7KIM - chains C and F of the 11 polymer chains in the assembly; structure by electron microscopy, 3.38 A resolution.

[Chain C]
Molecule: DNA-directed RNA polymerase subunit beta
From: Mycobacterium tuberculosis
Notes: EC 2.7.7.6
UniProtKB: A5U052 (RPOB_MYCTA); residues 7-1178 here correspond to UniProt positions 6-1177 (UniProt number = residue number - 1)
Chain sequence (1172 residues; each row starts with the number of its first residue):
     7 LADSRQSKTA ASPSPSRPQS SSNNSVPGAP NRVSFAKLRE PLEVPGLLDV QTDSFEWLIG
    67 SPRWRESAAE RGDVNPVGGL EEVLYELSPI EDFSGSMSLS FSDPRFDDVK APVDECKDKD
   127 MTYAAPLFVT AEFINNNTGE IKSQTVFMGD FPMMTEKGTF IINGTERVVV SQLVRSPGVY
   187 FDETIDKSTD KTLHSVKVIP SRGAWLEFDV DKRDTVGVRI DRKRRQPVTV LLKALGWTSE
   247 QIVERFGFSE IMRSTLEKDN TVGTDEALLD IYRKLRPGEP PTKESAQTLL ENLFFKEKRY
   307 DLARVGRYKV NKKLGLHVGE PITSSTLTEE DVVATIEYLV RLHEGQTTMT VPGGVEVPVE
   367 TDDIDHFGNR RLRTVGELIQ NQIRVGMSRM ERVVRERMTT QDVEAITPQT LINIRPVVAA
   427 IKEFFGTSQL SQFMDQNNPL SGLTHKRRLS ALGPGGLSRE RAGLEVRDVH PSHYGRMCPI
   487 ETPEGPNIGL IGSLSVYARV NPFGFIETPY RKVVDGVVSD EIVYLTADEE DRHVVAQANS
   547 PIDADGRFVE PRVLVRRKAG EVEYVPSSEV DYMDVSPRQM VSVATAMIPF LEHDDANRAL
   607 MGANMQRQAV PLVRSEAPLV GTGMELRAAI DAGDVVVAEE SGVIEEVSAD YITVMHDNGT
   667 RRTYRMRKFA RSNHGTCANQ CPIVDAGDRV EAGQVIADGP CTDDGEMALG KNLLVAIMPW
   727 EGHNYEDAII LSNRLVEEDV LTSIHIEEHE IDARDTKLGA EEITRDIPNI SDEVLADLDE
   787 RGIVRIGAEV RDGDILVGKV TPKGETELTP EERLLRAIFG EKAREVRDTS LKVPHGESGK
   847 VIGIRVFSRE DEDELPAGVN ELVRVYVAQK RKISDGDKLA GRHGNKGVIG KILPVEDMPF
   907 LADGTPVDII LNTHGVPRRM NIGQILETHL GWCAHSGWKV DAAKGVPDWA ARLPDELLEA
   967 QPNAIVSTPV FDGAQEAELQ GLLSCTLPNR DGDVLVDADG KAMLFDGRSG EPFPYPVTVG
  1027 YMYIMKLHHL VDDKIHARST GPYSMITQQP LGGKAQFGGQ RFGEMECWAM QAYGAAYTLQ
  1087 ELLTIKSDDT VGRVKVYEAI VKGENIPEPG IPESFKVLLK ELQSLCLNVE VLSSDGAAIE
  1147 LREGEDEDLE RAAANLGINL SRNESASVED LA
Unresolved in the structure: 7-29, 1141-1178
Reported in the primary citation:
  - conformationally variable residues (domain motion): Gly284, Glu402

[Chain F]
Molecule: RNA polymerase sigma factor SigA
From: Mycobacterium tuberculosis
UniProtKB: A0A0H3LGM9 (A0A0H3LGM9_MYCTE); residues 1-528 here correspond to UniProt positions 3-530 (UniProt number = residue number + 2)
Chain sequence (528 residues; each row starts with the number of its first residue):
     1 VAATKASTAT DEPVKRTATK SPAASASGAK TGAKRTAAKS ASGSPPAKRA TKPAARSVKP
    61 ASAPQDTTTS TIPKRKTRAA AKSAAAKAPS ARGHATKPRA PKDAQHEAAT DPEDALDSVE
   121 ELDAEPDLDV EPGEDLDLDA ADLNLDDLED DVAPDADDDL DSGDDEDHED LEAEAAVAPG
   181 QTADDDEEIA EPTEKDKASG DFVWDEDESE ALRQARKDAE LTASADSVRA YLKQIGKVAL
   241 LNAEEEVELA KRIEAGLYAT QLMTELSERG EKLPAAQRRD MMWICRDGDR AKNHLLEANL
   301 RLVVSLAKRY TGRGMAFLDL IQEGNLGLIR AVEKFDYTKG YKFSTYATWW IRQAITRAMA
   361 DQARTIRIPV HMVEVINKLG RIQRELLQDL GREPTPEELA KEMDITPEKV LEIQQYAREP
   421 ISLDQTIGDE GDSQLGDFIE DSEAVVAVDA VSFTLLQDQL QSVLDTLSER EAGVVRLRFG
   481 LTDGQPRTLD EIGQVYGVTR ERIRQIESKT MSKLRHPSRS QVLRDYLD
Unresolved in the structure: 1-205, 528

[Chain C / chain F interface]
Pairs across the interface (33; chain C residue first):
  Asp217(C) - Asp207(F)
  Arg219(C) - Asp207(F)  salt bridge
  Arg230(C) - Glu208(F)
  Arg230(C) - Leu212(F)
  Arg230(C) - Arg213(F)
  Arg231(C) - Glu208(F)  hydrogen bond (backbone-side chain)
  Pro816(C) - Phe479(F)
  Glu817(C) - Leu481(F)
  Glu818(C) - Leu527(F)
  Leu820(C) - Leu460(F)  hydrophobic
  Leu820(C) - Phe479(F)  hydrophobic
  Leu820(C) - Leu481(F)  hydrophobic
  Leu821(C) - Leu527(F)  hydrophobic
  Ala823(C) - Met511(F)
  Ile824(C) - Met511(F)
  Ile824(C) - Arg515(F)
  Phe825(C) - Ser520(F)
  Phe825(C) - Leu523(F)
  Phe825(C) - Arg524(F)
  Glu827(C) - Leu527(F)
  Tyr1049(C) - Ile439(F)
  Tyr1049(C) - Glu440(F)
  Tyr1049(C) - Asp441(F)  hydrogen bond (backbone-backbone)
  Ser1050(C) - Ile439(F)
  Met1051(C) - Ile439(F)  hydrogen bond (backbone-backbone)
  Met1051(C) - Glu440(F)
  Met1051(C) - Asp441(F)
  Ile1052(C) - Gly436(F)
  Ile1052(C) - Asp437(F)
  Val1100(C) - Ala447(F)  hydrophobic
  Tyr1103(C) - Ala447(F)
  Glu1104(C) - Val451(F)
  Lys1108(C) - Leu455(F)
Other interface residues (no listed pair), chain C (29 interface residues in all): Lys229, Asn775, Thr815, Arg819, Arg822, Pro1048, Leu1057, Val1107
Other interface residues (no listed pair), chain F (28 interface residues in all): Glu206, Ser209, Phe453, Thr454, Val475, Leu514, Tyr526

[Overview]
29 residues of chain C and 28 residues of chain F are in contact; the contacts include 3 hydrogen bonds and 1
salt bridge. Polar pairs include Arg219(C)-Asp207(F), Arg231(C)-Glu208(F) and Tyr1049(C)-Asp441(F). The paper
reports conformational variability at Gly284(C) and Glu402(C).
Chain C is DNA-directed RNA polymerase subunit beta and chain F is RNA polymerase sigma factor SigA, both from
Mycobacterium tuberculosis; the structure, Mycobacterium tuberculosis WT RNAP transcription closed promoter
complex with WhiB7 transcription factor, was determined by electron microscopy (same publication as 7KIF and
7KIN).
